PDB entry 8REA | electron microscopy, 3.40 A resolution | chains A and B of the 9 polymer chains in the assembly

[Chain A (and B)]
Name: DNA-directed RNA polymerase subunit alpha
Source organism: Escherichia coli K-12
Notes: EC 2.7.7.6; chain B of this document is another copy of the same molecule, construct and numbering; everything in this record applies to it too
Reference sequence: P0A7Z4 (RPOA_ECOLI); numbering as in UniProt (aligned over 4-324)
Chain sequence (321 residues; row label = number of the first residue in the row):
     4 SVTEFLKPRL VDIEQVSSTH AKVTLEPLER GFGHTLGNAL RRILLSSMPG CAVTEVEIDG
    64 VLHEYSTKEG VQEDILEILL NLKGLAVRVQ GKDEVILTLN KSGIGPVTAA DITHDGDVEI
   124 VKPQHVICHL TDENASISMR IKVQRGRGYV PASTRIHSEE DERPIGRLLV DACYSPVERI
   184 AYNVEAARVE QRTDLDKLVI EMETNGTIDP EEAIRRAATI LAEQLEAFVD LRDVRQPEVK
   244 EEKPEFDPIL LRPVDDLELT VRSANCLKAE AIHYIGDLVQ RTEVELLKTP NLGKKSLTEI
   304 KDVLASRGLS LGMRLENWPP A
Disordered / not traced: 4-6, 238-247 (chain B: 239-324)
UniProt features mapped onto this chain:
  - region: E162 to E165 (Required for interaction with Crp at class II promoters)
  - modified residue: R265 (ADP-ribosylarginine), K297 (N6-acetyllysine), K298 (N6-acetyllysine)

[Chain A / chain B interface]
Contacting residue pairs (61):
  E7(A) - R150(B)  salt bridge
  F8(A) - S50(B)
  F8(A) - R150(B)
  F8(A) - I223(B)  hydrophobic
  L9(A) - Q227(B)
  K10(A) - E226(B)  salt bridge
  K10(A) - Q227(B)
  P11(A) - Q227(B)
  P11(A) - A230(B)
  L13(A) - F231(B)  hydrophobic
  L28(A) - F231(B)  hydrophobic
  G34(A) - R45(B)
  F35(A) - I46(B)  hydrophobic
  F35(A) - S50(B)
  F35(A) - I223(B)  hydrophobic
  F35(A) - Q227(B)
  H37(A) - R45(B)
  T38(A) - R45(B)
  A42(A) - T38(B)
  R45(A) - G34(B)  hydrogen bond (side chain-backbone)
  R45(A) - H37(B)
  R45(A) - T38(B)  hydrogen bond
  I46(A) - F35(B)  hydrophobic
  S50(A) - F8(B)
  S50(A) - F35(B)
  R150(A) - E7(B)
  R150(A) - F8(B)
  R150(A) - E32(B)  salt bridge
  R218(A) - A230(B)
  R218(A) - F231(B)
  R219(A) - T6(B)
  A221(A) - F231(B)  hydrophobic
  A221(A) - V232(B)
  T222(A) - R235(B)
  I223(A) - F8(B)  hydrophobic
  I223(A) - F35(B)  hydrophobic
  L224(A) - L39(B)  hydrophobic
  L224(A) - L228(B)  hydrophobic
  A225(A) - V232(B)  hydrophobic
  E226(A) - K10(B)
  E226(A) - V237(B)
  Q227(A) - L9(B)  hydrogen bond (side chain-backbone)
  Q227(A) - F35(B)
  Q227(A) - L39(B)
  L228(A) - L43(B)  hydrophobic
  L228(A) - L224(B)  hydrophobic
  L228(A) - A225(B)  hydrophobic
  A230(A) - P11(B)  hydrophobic
  F231(A) - L28(B)  hydrophobic
  F231(A) - L39(B)  hydrophobic
  F231(A) - L201(B)  hydrophobic
  F231(A) - I203(B)  hydrophobic
  F231(A) - I217(B)  hydrophobic
  F231(A) - R218(B)
  F231(A) - A221(B)  hydrophobic
  V232(A) - R218(B)
  V232(A) - T222(B)
  D233(A) - R218(B)
  R235(A) - I16(B)
  D236(A) - L13(B)
  D236(A) - V14(B)  hydrogen bond (side chain-backbone)
Other interface residues (no listed pair), chain A (38 interface residues in all): E32, L39, S49, P52, G149, L234
Other interface residues (no listed pair), chain B (45 interface residues in all): S4, V5, V26, L31, R33, P52, E214

[Summary]
38 residues of chain A and 45 residues of chain B are in contact; the contacts include 4 hydrogen bonds and 3
salt bridges. Polar pairs include E7(A)-R150(B), K10(A)-E226(B) and R150(A)-E32(B).
Both chains are DNA-directed RNA polymerase subunit alpha (Escherichia coli K-12). Entry 8REA (Cryo-EM
structure of bacterial RNA polymerase-sigma54 initial transcribing complex - 5nt post-translocated complex)
was determined by electron microscopy, deposited together with 8RE4, 8REB, 8REC, 8RED and 8REE.
